Entry 8RFN (X-ray diffraction, 2.50 A resolution); this record covers chains B and C of the 4 polymer chains in the assembly.

Chain B (and C):
Name: NAD(P)H dehydrogenase [quinone] 1
Organism: Homo sapiens
Notes: EC 1.6.5.2; chain C of this document is another copy of the same molecule, construct and numbering; everything in this record applies to it too
UniProtKB: P15559 (NQO1_HUMAN); numbering as in UniProt (aligned over 1-274)
Chain sequence (274 residues; row label = number of the first residue in the row):
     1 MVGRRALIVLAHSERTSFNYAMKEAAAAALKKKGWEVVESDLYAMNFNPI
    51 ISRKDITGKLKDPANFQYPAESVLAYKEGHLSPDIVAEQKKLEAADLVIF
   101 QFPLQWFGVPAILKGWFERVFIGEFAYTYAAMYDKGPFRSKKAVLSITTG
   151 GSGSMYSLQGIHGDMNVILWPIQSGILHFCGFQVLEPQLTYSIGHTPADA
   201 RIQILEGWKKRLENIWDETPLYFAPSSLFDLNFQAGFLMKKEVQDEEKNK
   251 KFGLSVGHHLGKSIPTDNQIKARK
Unresolved in the structure: 1, 274 (chain C: 274)
Small-molecule neighbours:
  - FAD (flavin-adenine dinucleotide), molecule 1: His12, Thr16, Ser17, Phe18, Asn19, Ala21, Pro103, Leu104, Gln105, Trp106, Phe107, Thr148, Thr149, Gly150, Gly151, Tyr156, Ile193, Ala198, Arg201, Ile202, Leu205
  - FAD, molecule 2: Ile51, Asn65, Gln67, Tyr68, Pro69, Glu118
Swiss-Prot annotation at these positions:
  - binding site (FAD): His12, Phe18, Asn19, Gln67, Leu104 to Phe107, Thr148 to Gly151, Tyr156, Arg201
  - binding site (substrate): Ala126 to Thr128
  - modified residue: Ser82 (Phosphoserine)
  - cross-link (Glycyl lysine isopeptide (Lys-Gly)): Lys250 (interchain with G-Cter in SUMO2), Lys251 (interchain with G-Cter in SUMO2)
  - natural variant: Pro187 (P187S: Loss of function associated with defective cofactor binding and accelerated proteasomal degradation)
  - mutagenesis: Gln105 (Q105Y: Decreases the catalytic efficiency toward menadione. Increases the affinity toward NADH. Increases the catalytic afficiency toward nitrobenzene substrate ...), Tyr129 (Y129F/V: Abolishes the interaction with TP73), Ile204 (I204V: Has no effect on the affinity toward NADH; when associated with Y-105)

How chain B and chain C interact:
Pairs across the interface (18; chain B residue first):
  Met45(B) - Lys240(C)  hydrogen bond (backbone-side chain)
  Asn46(B) - Lys135(C)
  Asn46(B) - Ser227(C)
  Asn46(B) - Leu231(C)
  Asn48(B) - Ser227(C)
  Thr57(B) - Lys250(C)
  Thr57(B) - Arg273(C)  hydrogen bond (backbone-side chain)
  Gly79(B) - Lys250(C)
  His80(B) - Lys250(C)
  Leu81(B) - Lys250(C)
  Pro83(B) - Val243(C)  hydrophobic
  Pro83(B) - Glu246(C)
  Pro83(B) - Glu247(C)
  Asp84(B) - Ser227(C)  hydrogen bond
  Asp84(B) - Leu228(C)
  Val86(B) - Glu246(C)
  Ala87(B) - Glu242(C)
  Lys90(B) - Glu246(C)  salt bridge
Other interface residues (no listed pair), chain B (17 interface residues in all): Arg53, Lys54, Ile56, Leu60, Ser82
Other interface residues (no listed pair), chain C (13 interface residues in all): Thr219, Tyr222

Summary:
17 residues of chain B and 13 residues of chain C are in contact, with 3 hydrogen bonds and 1 salt bridge.
Polar contacts include Lys90(B)-Glu246(C), Met45(B)-Lys240(C) and Thr57(B)-Arg273(C). Ligands of chain B:
flavin-adenine dinucleotide.
Both chains are NAD(P)H dehydrogenase [quinone] 1 (Homo sapiens). Entry 8RFN (Human NOQ1 enzyme in its holo
form by serial crystallography) was determined by X-ray diffraction (same publication as 8RFM).
